Entry 7R21 (electron microscopy, 3.10 A resolution); this record covers chains D and J of the 19 polymer chains in the assembly.

# Chain D
Name: Cas11a
Source organism: Pyrococcus furiosus DSM 3638
Reference sequence: Q8U332 (Q8U332_PYRFU); residue numbers follow UniProt; this construct covers 2-109
Chain sequence (108 residues; row label = number of the first residue in the row):
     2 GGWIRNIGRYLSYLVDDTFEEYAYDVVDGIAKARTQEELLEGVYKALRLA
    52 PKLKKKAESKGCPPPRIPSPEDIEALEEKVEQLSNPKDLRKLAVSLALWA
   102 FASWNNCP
Not modelled in the structure: 2
Cystine bridges: C63-C108

# Chain J
Name: Cas7a
Source organism: Pyrococcus furiosus DSM 3638
Reference sequence: Q8U333 (Q8U333_PYRFU); residue numbers follow UniProt; this construct covers 1-336
Chain sequence (336 residues; numbered 1 to 336; the number before each row is that of its first residue):
     1 MYVRISGRIRLNAHSLNAQGGGGTNYIEITKTKVTVRTENGWTVVEVPAI
    51 TGNMLKHWHFVGFVDYFKTTPYGVNLTERALRYNGTRFGQGETTATKANG
   101 ATVQLNDEATIIKELADADVHGFLAPKTGRRRVSLVKASFILPTEDFIKE
   151 VEGERLITAIKHNRVDVDEKGAIGSSKEGTAQMLFSREYATGLYGFSIVL
   201 DLGLVGIPQGLPVKFEENQPRPNIVIDPNERKARIESALKALIPMLSGYI
   251 GANLARSFPVFKVEELVAIASEGPIPALVHGFYEDYIEANRSIIKNARAL
   301 GFNIEVFTYNVDLGEDIEATKVSSVEELVANLVKMV

# How chain D and chain J interact
Contacting residue pairs (14; chain D residue first):
  E22(D) with K161(J), hydrogen bond (backbone-side chain)
  Y23(D) with N25(J)
  Y25(D) with Y26(J), hydrophobic
  D26(D) with Y26(J); R155(J), hydrogen bond (backbone-side chain); A159(J)
  D29(D) with E28(J); R155(J)
  G30(D) with R155(J)
  K33(D) with E46(J)
  R35(D) with V44(J), hydrogen bond (side chain-backbone); V45(J)
  E39(D) with G153(J)
  K46(D) with R155(J)

# Overview
Chain D and chain J each contribute 10 residues to their interface, with 3 hydrogen bonds. Among the polar
pairs are E22(D)-K161(J), D26(D)-R155(J) and R35(D)-V44(J).
Here chain D is Cas11a and chain J is Cas7a, both from Pyrococcus furiosus DSM 3638. Entry 7R21 (elongated
Cascade complex from type I-A CRISPR-Cas system) was determined by electron microscopy.
